1Z5N - chains A and B; structure by X-ray diffraction, 2.10 A resolution.

== Chain A (and B) ==
Protein: MTA/SAH nucleosidase
Organism: Escherichia coli
Notes: EC 3.2.2.9; chain B of this document is another copy of the same molecule, construct and numbering; everything in this record applies to it too
UniProtKB: P24247 (MTNN_ECOLI); residue numbers follow UniProt; this construct covers 1-232
Sequence (242 residues; each row starts with the number of its first residue; note: 1 number in that range is skipped by the numbering (no residue carries it; nothing is unmodelled there); numbers below 1 keep their minus sign (Phe-10 is residue -10)):
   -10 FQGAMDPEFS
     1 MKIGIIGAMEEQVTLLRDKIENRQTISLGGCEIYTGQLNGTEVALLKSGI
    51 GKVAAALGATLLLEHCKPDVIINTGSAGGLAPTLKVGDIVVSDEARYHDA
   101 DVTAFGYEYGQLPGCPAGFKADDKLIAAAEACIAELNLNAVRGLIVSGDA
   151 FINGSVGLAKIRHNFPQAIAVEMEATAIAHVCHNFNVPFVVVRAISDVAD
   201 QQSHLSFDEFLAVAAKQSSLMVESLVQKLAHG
Disordered / not traced: -10 to -3 (chain B: -10 to -1)
Construct notes: cloning artifact (-10 to -1); engineered mutation Gln12 (Glu in P24247)
Residues lining bound ligands:
  - adenine (ADE): Ser76, Ala77, Gly78, Ala150, Phe151, Ile152, Val171, Glu172, Met173, Ser196, Asp197, Ala199, Ser203, Phe207
  - 5-S-methyl-5-thio-alpha-D-ribofuranose (SR1): Ala8, Met9, Gln12, Ile50, Ser76, Phe151, Glu172, Met173, Glu174, Arg193, Phe207

== Chain A / chain B interface ==
Residue-residue contacts (57; chain A residue first):
  Leu28(A) - Glu64(B)
  Gly29(A) - Asn184(B)  hydrogen bond (backbone-side chain)
  Gly29(A) - Phe185(B)
  Ile50(A) - Pro113(B)  hydrophobic
  Lys52(A) - Lys52(B)
  Lys52(A) - Val53(B)
  Lys52(A) - Asp149(B)  salt bridge
  Val53(A) - Lys52(B)
  Val53(A) - Ala56(B)  hydrophobic
  Val53(A) - Tyr97(B)
  Val53(A) - Ala177(B)  hydrophobic
  Val53(A) - His180(B)
  Ala56(A) - Val53(B)  hydrophobic
  Ala56(A) - Ala56(B)  hydrophobic
  Leu57(A) - Thr60(B)
  Leu57(A) - Asn184(B)
  Thr60(A) - Leu57(B)
  Thr60(A) - Thr60(B)
  Thr60(A) - Leu61(B)
  Leu61(A) - Thr60(B)
  Glu64(A) - Leu28(B)
  Glu64(A) - Leu61(B)
  Glu64(A) - His65(B)  salt bridge
  Tyr97(A) - Val53(B)
  Asp99(A) - Asp149(B)
  Ala100(A) - Asp149(B)
  Asp101(A) - Asp149(B)  hydrogen bond (backbone-backbone)
  Asp101(A) - Ala150(B)
  Asp101(A) - Phe151(B)  hydrogen bond (backbone-backbone)
  Val102(A) - Met173(B)  hydrophobic
  Ala104(A) - His204(B)  hydrogen bond (backbone-side chain)
  Phe105(A) - Phe151(B)  hydrophobic
  Phe105(A) - His204(B)
  Phe105(A) - Phe207(B)  hydrophobic
  Phe105(A) - Asp208(B)
  Leu112(A) - Asp149(B)
  Pro113(A) - Ile50(B)  hydrophobic
  Asp149(A) - Lys52(B)  salt bridge
  Asp149(A) - Asp99(B)
  Asp149(A) - Ala100(B)
  Asp149(A) - Asp101(B)  hydrogen bond (backbone-backbone)
  Asp149(A) - Leu112(B)
  Ala150(A) - Asp101(B)
  Phe151(A) - Asp101(B)  hydrogen bond (backbone-backbone)
  Phe151(A) - Ala104(B)  hydrophobic
  Phe151(A) - Phe105(B)  hydrophobic
  Met173(A) - Val102(B)  hydrophobic
  Ala177(A) - Val53(B)  hydrophobic
  His180(A) - Val53(B)
  His180(A) - Ala54(B)
  Asn184(A) - Gly29(B)  hydrogen bond (side chain-backbone)
  Asn184(A) - Leu57(B)
  Phe185(A) - Gly29(B)
  His204(A) - Ala104(B)  hydrogen bond (side chain-backbone)
  His204(A) - Phe105(B)
  Phe207(A) - Phe105(B)  hydrophobic
  Asp208(A) - Phe105(B)
Interface residues without a listed pair, chain A (35 interface residues in all): Gly30, Gly51, Ala54, Asn153, Val181
Interface residues without a listed pair, chain B (35 interface residues in all): Gly30, Asn153, Val181

== In short ==
Chain A and chain B each contribute 35 residues to their interface; the contacts include 8 hydrogen bonds and
3 salt bridges. Polar contacts include Lys52(A)-Asp149(B), Glu64(A)-His65(B) and Gly29(A)-Asn184(B). Bound to
chain A: 5-S-methyl-5-thio-alpha-D-ribofuranose and adenine.
Both chains are MTA/SAH nucleosidase (Escherichia coli). Entry 1Z5N (Crystal structure of MTA/AdoHcy
nucleosidase Glu12Gln mutant complexed with 5-methylthioribose and adenine) was determined by X-ray
diffraction together with 1Z5O and 1Z5P from the same study.
